Entry 7P2Y (electron microscopy, 3.10 A resolution); this record covers chains b and p of the 22 polymer chains in the assembly.

== Chain b (and p) ==
Name: ATP synthase subunit b
Source organism: Acinetobacter baumannii (strain ATCC 17978 / CIP 53.77 / LMG 1025 / NCDC KC755 / 5377)
Notes: chain p of this document is another copy of the same molecule, construct and numbering; everything in this record applies to it too
Reference sequence: A3M140 (ATPF_ACIBT); numbering as in UniProt (aligned over 1-156)
Chain sequence (156 residues; row label = number of the first residue in the row):
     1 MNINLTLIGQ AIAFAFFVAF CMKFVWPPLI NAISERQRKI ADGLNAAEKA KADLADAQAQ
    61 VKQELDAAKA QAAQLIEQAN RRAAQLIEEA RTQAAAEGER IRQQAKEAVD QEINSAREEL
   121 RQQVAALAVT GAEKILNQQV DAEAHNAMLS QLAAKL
Disordered / not traced: 1-2 (chain p: 1)

== How chain b and chain p interact ==
Pairs across the interface (44; chain b residue first):
  D42(b) with G43(p); L44(p)
  N45(b) with G43(p); A47(p), hydrogen bond (side chain-backbone); A50(p)
  E48(b) with A50(p); D53(p); L54(p), hydrogen bond (side chain-backbone)
  K51(b) with L54(p)
  A55(b) with A57(p), hydrophobic; V61(p), hydrophobic
  K62(b) with E64(p), salt bridge
  L65(b) with A68(p)
  D66(b) with Q71(p)
  K69(b) with K69(p); A72(p)
  A73(b) with A79(p), hydrophobic
  N80(b) with A83(p); I87(p)
  A84(b) with I87(p); A90(p), hydrophobic
  R91(b) with R91(p); A94(p)
  T92(b) with E97(p)
  R102(b) with K106(p)
  K106(b) with A108(p), hydrogen bond (side chain-backbone); V109(p); E112(p)
  V124(b) with V124(p), hydrophobic
  A128(b) with L127(p), hydrophobic; A128(p), hydrophobic
  A132(b) with I135(p)
  I135(b) with A132(p), hydrophobic; I135(p), hydrophobic
  Q138(b) with L136(p)
  Q139(b) with Q139(p)
  V140(b) with M148(p), hydrophobic
  E143(b) with E143(p)
  N146(b) with Q139(p), hydrogen bond
  A147(b) with I135(p), hydrophobic
  S150(b) with Q138(p)
  K155(b) with L127(p); T130(p), hydrogen bond
  L156(b) with L127(p), hydrophobic
Also at the interface, not in a pair above, chain b (40 interface residues in all): R38, A41, A52, Q58, I76, E77, R81, A83, E88, A95, A142
Also at the interface, not in a pair above, chain p (48 interface residues in all): I40, A46, K51, L65, I76, N80, L86, A95, G98, I101, D141, A144, A147

== Summary ==
The interface between chain b and chain p involves 40 residues on one side and 48 on the other, with 5
hydrogen bonds and 1 salt bridge. Among the polar pairs are K62(b)-E64(p), N45(b)-A47(p) and E48(b)-L54(p).
Chain b and chain p are both ATP synthase subunit b (Acinetobacter baumannii (strain ATCC 17978 / CIP 53.77 /
LMG 1025 / NCDC KC755 / 5377)); the structure, F1Fo-ATP synthase from Acinetobacter baumannii (state 1), was
determined by electron microscopy (same publication as 7P3N and 7P3W).
